PDB entry 7PIP | electron microscopy, 9.30 A resolution (very low resolution: no residue pairs are listed; an interface is given only as per-side residue counts) | chains b and 3 of the 55 polymer chains in the assembly

Chain b:
Molecule: 50S ribosomal protein L3
From: Mycoplasma pneumoniae M129
Reference sequence: P75580 (RL3_MYCPN); numbering as in UniProt (aligned over 1-287)
Sequence (287 residues; each row starts with the number of its first residue):
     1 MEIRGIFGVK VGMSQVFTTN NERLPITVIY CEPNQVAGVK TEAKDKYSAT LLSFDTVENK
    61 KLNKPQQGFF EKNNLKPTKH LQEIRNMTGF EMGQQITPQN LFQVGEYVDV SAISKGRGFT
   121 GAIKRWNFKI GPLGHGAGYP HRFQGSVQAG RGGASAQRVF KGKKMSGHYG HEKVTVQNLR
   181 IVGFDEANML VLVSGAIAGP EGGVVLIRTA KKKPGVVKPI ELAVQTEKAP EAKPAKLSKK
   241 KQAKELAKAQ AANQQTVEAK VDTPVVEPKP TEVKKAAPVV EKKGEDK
Disordered / not traced: 230-287

Chain 3:
Molecule: 23S ribosomal RNA
From: Mycoplasma pneumoniae M129
Sequence (2907 nucleotides; numbered 1 to 2907; the number before each row is that of its first residue):
     1 UACAAUAAGU UACUAAGGGC UUAUGGUGGA UGCCUUGGCA CUAAUAGGCG AUGAAGGACG
    61 UGUUAACCUG CGAUAAGCUU CGGGUAGGUG GUAAGAACCU CAGAUCCGGA GAUUUCCGAA
   121 UGGAGCAAUC CGGUAGUUGG AAACAGCUAU CAUUAAUUGA UGAAUAAAUA GUCAAUUAAA
   181 GCAAUACGUG GUGAAGUGAA ACAUCUCAGU AGCCACAGGA AAAGAAAACG AAUGUGAUUC
   241 CGUGUGUAGU GGCGAGCGAA AGCGGAACAG GCCAAACUUA UCAUUAGAUA GGGGUUGUAG
   301 GGCUUGCAAU GUGGACUUGA AAACGAUAGA AGAAGCUGUU GGAAAGCAGC GCGCAAAAGG
   361 GUGAUAGCCC CGUAUUUGAA AUUGUUUUCA UACCUAGCGA GAUCCCUGAG UAGCUCGGAA
   421 AACGUUAUUU UGAGUGAAUC UGCCCAGACC AUUGGGUAAG CCUAAAUACU AAUUAGUGAC
   481 CGAUAGCGAA ACAGUACCGU GAGGGAAAGG UGAAAAGAAC CCAGAGAUGG GAGUGAAAUA
   541 GAUUCUGAAA CCAUAUGCCU ACAACGUGUC AGAGCACAUU AAUGUGUGAU GGCGUGCGUU
   601 UUGAAGUAUG AGCCGGCGAG UUAUGAUAGC AAGCGUUAGU UAACCAGGAG AUGGGGAGCU
   661 GUAGCGAAAG CGAGUUUUAA AAGAGCGUUU GUUUGUUAUU AUAGACCCGA AACGGGUUGA
   721 GCUAGUCAUG AGCAGGUUGA AGGUUGAGUA ACAUCAACUG GAGGACCGAA CCGACUCUCG
   781 UUGAAACGAU AGCGGAUGAC UUGUGAUUAG GGGUGAAAUU CCAAUCGAAA UCCGUGAUAG
   841 CUGGUUCUCG UCGAAAUAGC UUUAAGGCUA GCGUGAGAUC ACAAAUAAGU GGAGGUAAAG
   901 CUACUGAAUG UAUGAUGGCG CCACCUAGGC GUACUGAAUA CAAUUAAACU CUGAAUGCCA
   961 UUUAUUUUAU UCUCGCAGUC AGACAGUGGG GGAUAAGCUU CAUUGUCAAG AGGGGAAGAG
  1021 CCCAGAUCAU UAAAUAAGGU CCCCAAAAUA UACUAAGUGG AAAAGGAUGU GAAAGUGCUA
  1081 AAACAGCAAG GAUGUUGGCU UAGAAGCAGC CAUCGUUUAA AGAGUGCGUA ACAGCUCACU
  1141 UGUCGAGUGU UUUUGCGCCG AAGAUGUAAC GGGGCUAAGU AUAUUACCGA AUUUAUGGAU
  1201 AAGAUUUAUA UCUUGUGGUA GACGAGCGUU GUAUUGGAGU UGAAGUCAAA GCGUGAGCAU
  1261 UGGUGGAUCC AAUACAAGUG AGAAUGCCGG CAUGAGUAAC GCUUGGGAGU GAGAAUCUCC
  1321 CAAACCGAUU GACUAAGGUU UCCUGGACCA GGGUCGUCCU UCCAGGGUUA GUCUGGACCU
  1381 AAGCUGAGGC UGAAAAGCGU AGGCGAUGGA CAACAGGUUA AUAUUCCUGU ACUUACAGUU
  1441 AGACUGAUGG AGUGACAAAG AAGGUUUUCC ACCCCCAUAA UUGGAUUUGG GGAUAAAUCA
  1501 UAAGGUGGUA CAAUAGGCAA AUCCGUUGUG CAUAACAUUG AGUGAUGAUG UCGAGUGAAU
  1561 GAGUGAUCAA GUAGCGAAGG UGGUAUUAAU CAUGCUUUCA AGAAAAGCUU CUAGGGUUAA
  1621 UCUAGCUGUA ACCAGUACCG AGAACGAACA CACGUAGUCA AGGAGAGGAU CCUAAGGUUA
  1681 GCGAGUGAAC UAUAGCCAAG GAACUCUGCA AAUUAACCCC GUAAGUUAGC GAGAAGGGGU
  1741 GCUUAUGUAA AAGUAAGCCG CAGUGAAGAA CGAGGGGGGA CUGUUUAACU AAAACACAAC
  1801 UCUAUGCCAA ACCGUAAGGU GAUGUAUAUG GGGUGACACC UGCCCAGUGC UGGAAGGUUA
  1861 AAGAAGGAGG UUAGCGCAAG CGAAGCUUUU AACUGAAGCC CCAGUGAACG GCGGCCGUAA
  1921 CUAUAACGGU CCUAAGGUAG CGAAAUUCCU AGUCGGGUAA AUUCCGUCCC GCUUGAAUGG
  1981 UGUAACCAUC UCUUGACUGU CUCGGCUAUA GACUCGGUGA AAUCCAGGUA CGGGUGAAGA
  2041 CACCCGUUAG GCGCAACGGG ACGGAAAGAC CCCGUGAAGC UUUACUGUAG CUUAAUAUUG
  2101 AUCAGGACAU UAUCAUGUAG AGAAUAGGUA GGAGCAAUCG AUGCAAGUUC GCUAGGACUU
  2161 GUUGAUGCGA AAGGUGGAAU ACUACCCUUG GUUGUGUGCU GUUCUAAUUG GUAACUGUUA
  2221 UCCAGUUUCA AGACAGUGUU AGGUGGGCAG UUUGACUGGG GCGGUCGCCU CCUAAAAGGU
  2281 AACGGAGGCG UACAAAGGUA CCUUCAGUAC GGUUGGAAAU CGUAUGUAGA GUGUAAUGGU
  2341 GUAAGGGUGC UUGACUGUGA GACAUACAGG UCGAACAGGU GAGAAAUCAG GUCAUAGUGA
  2401 UCCGGUGGUC CAGUAUGGAA UGGCCAUCGC UCAACGGAUA AAAGCUACUC CGGGGAUAAC
  2461 AGGCUGAUAC UGCCCAAGAG UUCAUAUCGA CGGCAGUGUU UGGCACCUCG AUGUCGACUC
  2521 AUCUCAUCCU CGAGCUGAAG CAGGUUCGAA GGGUUCGGCU GUUCGCCGAU UAAAGAGAUA
  2581 CGUGAGUUGG GUUCAAACCG UCGUGAGACA GGUUGGUCCC UAUCUAUUGU GCCCGUAGGA
  2641 AGAUUGAAGA GUGUUGCUUC UAGUACGAGA GGACCGAAGC GAGGACACCU CUUAUGCUCC
  2701 AGUUGUAGCG CCAGCUGCAC CGCUGGGUAG UAACGUGUCU AUUAGAUAAA CGCUGAAAGC
  2761 AUCUAAGUGU GAAACUAUCU CAAAGAUUAA UCUUCCCAUU UCGCAAGAAA GUAAGAGCCG
  2821 UCAAAGACGA UGACGUUGAU AGGUUACAGG UGUAAGCAUA GUGAUAUGUU GAGCUGAGUA
  2881 AUACUAAUUG CUCGAGGACU UAUUGGA
Disordered / not traced: 1-7, 923-927, 1560-1569, 2901-2907

Interface between chain b and chain 3:
At this resolution (9 A) residue pairs are not listed: 87 residues of chain b and 88 of chain 3 lie at the interface.

In short:
The interface between chain b and chain 3 involves 87 residues on one side and 88 on the other.
Chain b is 50S ribosomal protein L3 and chain 3 is 23S ribosomal RNA, both from Mycoplasma pneumoniae M129;
the structure, 70S ribosome with EF-Tu-tRNA and P-site tRNA in pseudouridimycin-treated Mycoplasma pneumoniae
cells, was determined by electron microscopy together with 7OOC, 7OOD, 7P6Z, 7PAH, 7PAI, 7PAJ and 23 further
entries from the same study.
